Entry 6EJF (electron microscopy, 8.00 A resolution (low resolution: residue-level contacts below are approximate; hydrogen-bond / salt-bridge calls are withheld)); this record covers chains H and I of the 18 polymer chains in the assembly.

[Chain H (and I)]
Protein: Type IV pilus assembly protein PilF
Source organism: Thermus thermophilus (strain HB8 / ATCC 27634 / DSM 579)
Notes: chain I of this document is another copy of the same molecule, construct and numbering; everything in this record applies to it too
Reference sequence: Q5SLC9 (Q5SLC9_THET8); numbering as in UniProt (aligned over 330-475)
Amino-acid sequence (146 residues; numbered 330 to 475; the number before each row is that of its first residue):
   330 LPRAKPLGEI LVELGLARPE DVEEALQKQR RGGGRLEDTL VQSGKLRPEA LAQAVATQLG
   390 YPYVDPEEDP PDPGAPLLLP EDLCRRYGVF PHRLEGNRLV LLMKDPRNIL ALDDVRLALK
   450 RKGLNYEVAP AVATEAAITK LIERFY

[Interface between chain H and chain I]
Residue-residue contacts (12):
  L406(H) - Y475(I)
  R422(H) - E472(I)
  L423(H) - E472(I)
  E424(H) - T468(I)
  E424(H) - E472(I)
  G425(H) - R414(I)
  G425(H) - T468(I)
  G425(H) - E472(I)
  N426(H) - R414(I)
  L453(H) - E410(I)
  L453(H) - D411(I)
  N454(H) - R415(I)

[Overview]
The interface between chain H and chain I involves 8 residues on one side and 7 on the other.
Both chains are Type IV pilus assembly protein PilF (Thermus thermophilus (strain HB8 / ATCC 27634 / DSM
579)). Entry 6EJF (Thermus thermophilus PilF ATPase (apoprotein form)) was determined by electron microscopy,
deposited together with 5OIU and 6F8L.
